PDB entry 5L9X | X-ray diffraction, 1.90 A resolution | chains A and P of the 3 polymer chains in the assembly

Chain A:
Name: DNA polymerase eta
Source organism: Homo sapiens
Notes: EC 2.7.7.7
Reference sequence: Q9Y253 (POLH_HUMAN); numbering as in UniProt (aligned over 1-432)
Chain sequence (435 residues; row label = number of the first residue in the row; numbers below 1 keep their minus sign (Gly-2 is residue -2)):
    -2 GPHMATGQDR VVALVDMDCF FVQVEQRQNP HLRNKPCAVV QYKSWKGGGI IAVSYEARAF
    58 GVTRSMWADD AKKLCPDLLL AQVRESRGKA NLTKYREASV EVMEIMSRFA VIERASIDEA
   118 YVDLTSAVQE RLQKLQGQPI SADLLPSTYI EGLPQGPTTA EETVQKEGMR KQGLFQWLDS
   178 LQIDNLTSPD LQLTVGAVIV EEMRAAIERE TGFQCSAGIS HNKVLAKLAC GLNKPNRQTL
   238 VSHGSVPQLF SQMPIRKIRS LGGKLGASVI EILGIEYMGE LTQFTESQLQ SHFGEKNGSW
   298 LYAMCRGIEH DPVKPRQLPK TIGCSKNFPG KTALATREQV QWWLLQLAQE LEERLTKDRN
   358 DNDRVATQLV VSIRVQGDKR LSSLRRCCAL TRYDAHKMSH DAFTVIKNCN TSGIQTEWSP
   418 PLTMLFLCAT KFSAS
Not modelled in the structure: 155-159
Sequence notes: expression tag (-2 to 0)
Bound ions: Mn2+ site 1: Asp13, Asp115, Glu116 (together with 2'-deoxyadenosine 5'-triphosphate) (shared with DT8(P), DA9(P) of chain P); Ca2+: Asp13, Met14, Asp115 (together with 2'-deoxyadenosine 5'-triphosphate); Mn2+ site 2: Asp13, Met14, Asp115 (together with diphosphate) (shared with DA9(P) of chain P)
Small-molecule neighbours:
  - : Asp13, Met14, Asp15, Cys16, Asp115, Lys231
  - diphosphate / 2'-deoxyadenosine 5'-triphosphate: Asp13, Met14, Asp15, Cys16, Phe17, Phe18, Ile48, Ala49, Tyr52, Arg55, Arg61, Ile114, Asp115, Glu116, Lys231
Swiss-Prot annotation at these positions:
  - binding site (Mg(2+)): Asp13, Met14, Asp115, Glu116
  - binding site (Mn(2+)): Asp13, Met14, Asp115, Glu116
  - binding site (a 2'-deoxyribonucleoside 5'-triphosphate): Arg61
What the authors report for this chain:
  - conformationally variable residues (side-chain flip): Arg61
  - catalytic residues: Arg61 (proposed by the authors, not directly observed)

Chain P:
Molecule: 9-nt DNA strand
Sequence (9 nucleotides; numbered 1 to 9; the number before each row is that of its first residue):
     1 AGCGTCATA
Bound ions: Mn2+ site 1: DT8, DA9 (together with 2'-deoxyadenosine 5'-triphosphate) (shared with Asp13(A), Asp115(A), Glu116(A) of chain A); Mn2+ site 2: DA9 (together with diphosphate) (shared with Asp13(A), Met14(A), Asp115(A) of chain A)

Chain A / chain P interface:
Residue-residue contacts (30; chain A residue first):
  Asp13(A) - DA9(P)  phosphate contact
  Phe17(A) - DA9(P)  hydrogen bond to the phosphate
  Phe18(A) - DA9(P)  hydrogen bond to the phosphate
  Ile48(A) - DA9(P)  sugar contact
  Ala49(A) - DA9(P)  phosphate contact
  Arg61(A) - DA9(P)  base contact
  Ser113(A) - DT8(P)  hydrogen bond to the phosphate
  Ile114(A) - DA9(P)  sugar contact
  Asp115(A) - DT8(P)  phosphate contact
  Asp115(A) - DA9(P)  phosphate contact
  Glu116(A) - DT8(P)  phosphate contact
  Lys224(A) - DA7(P)  phosphate contact
  Lys224(A) - DT8(P)  salt bridge to the phosphate
  Ile255(A) - DA7(P)  phosphate contact
  Arg256(A) - DA7(P)  phosphate contact
  Ser257(A) - DC6(P)  phosphate contact
  Ser257(A) - DA7(P)  hydrogen bond to the phosphate
  Leu258(A) - DA7(P)  hydrogen bond to the phosphate
  Gly259(A) - DA7(P)  hydrogen bond to the phosphate
  Gly260(A) - DC6(P)  phosphate contact
  Gly260(A) - DA7(P)  phosphate contact
  Lys261(A) - DT5(P)  salt bridge to the phosphate
  Lys261(A) - DC6(P)  hydrogen bond to the phosphate
  Leu262(A) - DC6(P)  hydrogen bond to the phosphate
  Arg377(A) - DG4(P)  salt bridge to the phosphate
  Leu381(A) - DC3(P)  phosphate contact
  Arg382(A) - DG2(P)  salt bridge to the phosphate
  Arg382(A) - DC3(P)  hydrogen bond to the phosphate
  Arg383(A) - DG2(P)  phosphate contact
  Cys384(A) - DG2(P)  hydrogen bond to the phosphate
Also at the interface, not in a pair above, chain A (27 interface residues in all): Cys16, Ser379, Ser380
Also at the interface, not in a pair above, chain P (9 interface residues in all): DA1

In short:
Chain A and chain P form an interface of 27 and 9 residues respectively; the contacts include 10 hydrogen
bonds and 4 salt bridges. Among the polar pairs are Phe17(A)-DA9(P), Phe18(A)-DA9(P) and Ser113(A)-DT8(P).
Bound to chain A: compounds CA/MN and diphosphate / 2'-deoxyadenosine 5'-triphosphate. From the paper: the
catalytic residue Arg61(A); conformational variability at Arg61(A).
Chain A is DNA polymerase eta (Homo sapiens) and chain P is a 9-nt DNA strand; the structure, Human DNA
polymerase eta-DNA ternary complex: reaction with 10 mM Mn2+ for 60s, was determined by X-ray diffraction,
deposited together with 5KFA, 5KFB, 5KFC, 5KFD, 5KFE, 5KFF and 28 further entries.
